7JRX - chains B and C of the 4 polymer chains in the assembly; structure by X-ray diffraction, 1.77 A resolution.

# Chain B
Name: Chymotrypsin A chain B
Organism: Bos taurus
Notes: EC 3.4.21.1
UniProt: P00766 (CTRA_BOVIN); residue numbers follow UniProt; this construct covers 16-146
Chain sequence (131 residues; each row starts with the number of its first residue):
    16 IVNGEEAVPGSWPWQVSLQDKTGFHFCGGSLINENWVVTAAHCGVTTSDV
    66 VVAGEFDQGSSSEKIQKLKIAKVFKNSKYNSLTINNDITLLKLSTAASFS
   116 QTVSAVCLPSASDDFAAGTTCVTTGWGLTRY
Curated features (UniProtKB/Swiss-Prot):
  - active site (Charge relay system): His57, Asp102
Cystine bridges: Cys42-Cys58

# Chain C
Name: Chymotrypsin A chain C
Organism: Bos taurus
Notes: EC 3.4.21.1
UniProt: P00766 (CTRA_BOVIN); residues 149-245 here = UniProt positions 149-245
Chain sequence (97 residues; row label = number of the first residue in the row):
   149 ANTPDRLQQASLPLLSNTNCKKYWGTKIKDAMICAGASGVSSCMGDSGGP
   199 LVCKKNGAWTLVGIVSWGSSTCSTSTPGVYARVTALVNWVQQTLAAN
Curated features (UniProtKB/Swiss-Prot):
  - active site: Ser195 (Charge relay system)
Cystine bridges: Cys168-Cys182, Cys191-Cys220

# How chain B and chain C interact
Cross-chain cystine bridges: Cys136(B)-Cys201(C)
Residue-residue contacts (150):
  Ile16(B) - Gln156(C)
  Ile16(B) - Ala158(C)  hydrophobic
  Ile16(B) - Ser189(C)
  Ile16(B) - Asp194(C)  hydrogen bond (backbone-side chain)
  Val17(B) - Val188(C)
  Val17(B) - Ser189(C)  hydrogen bond (backbone-backbone)
  Val17(B) - Cys220(C)  hydrophobic
  Val17(B) - Thr222(C)
  Asn18(B) - Gly187(C)  hydrogen bond (side chain-backbone)
  Asn18(B) - Val188(C)
  Asn18(B) - Thr222(C)
  Gly19(B) - Gln157(C)
  Glu20(B) - Gln156(C)
  Glu20(B) - Gln157(C)  hydrogen bond
  Glu21(B) - Arg154(C)  salt bridge
  Glu21(B) - Leu155(C)
  Glu21(B) - Gln156(C)
  Ala22(B) - Leu155(C)  hydrogen bond (backbone-backbone)
  Ala22(B) - Gln157(C)
  Trp27(B) - Gln157(C)  hydrogen bond
  Trp27(B) - Val200(C)  hydrophobic
  Trp27(B) - Trp207(C)  hydrophobic
  Trp29(B) - Trp207(C)  hydrophobic
  Gln30(B) - Leu155(C)
  Gln30(B) - Pro198(C)
  His40(B) - Gly193(C)  hydrogen bond (side chain-backbone)
  Cys42(B) - Ser195(C)
  Gly43(B) - Ser195(C)  hydrogen bond (backbone-backbone)
  Gly43(B) - Gly196(C)
  Gly43(B) - Gly197(C)
  Gly44(B) - Gly196(C)
  Gly44(B) - Gly197(C)
  Ser45(B) - Pro198(C)
  Ser45(B) - Leu209(C)
  Ile47(B) - Leu242(C)  hydrophobic
  Asn48(B) - Leu242(C)
  Trp51(B) - Leu242(C)  hydrophobic
  Trp51(B) - Asn245(C)
  Val53(B) - Gly196(C)
  Val53(B) - Ile212(C)  hydrophobic
  Thr54(B) - Gly196(C)
  Thr54(B) - Ile212(C)
  Ala55(B) - Gly196(C)
  Ala55(B) - Ile212(C)
  His57(B) - Ser195(C)  hydrogen bond
  His57(B) - Ser214(C)
  Cys58(B) - Ser195(C)
  Phe71(B) - Asp153(C)
  Phe71(B) - Arg154(C)
  Phe71(B) - Leu155(C)  hydrogen bond (backbone-backbone)
  Asp72(B) - Asp153(C)
  Asp72(B) - Arg154(C)  salt bridge
  Gln73(B) - Asp153(C)  hydrogen bond (backbone-backbone)
  Phe89(B) - Trp237(C)
  Phe89(B) - Thr241(C)
  Phe89(B) - Asn245(C)
  Asn91(B) - Trp237(C)
  Thr98(B) - Met180(C)
  Ile99(B) - Met180(C)
  Ile99(B) - Ser214(C)
  Ile99(B) - Trp215(C)
  Asn100(B) - Lys177(C)
  Asn100(B) - Ala179(C)
  Asn100(B) - Met180(C)
  Asn101(B) - Ala179(C)
  Asn101(B) - Leu234(C)
  Asp102(B) - Ser214(C)  hydrogen bond
  Asp102(B) - Ala229(C)
  Ile103(B) - Ile212(C)  hydrophobic
  Ile103(B) - Leu234(C)  hydrophobic
  Ile103(B) - Trp237(C)  hydrophobic
  Ile103(B) - Val238(C)  hydrophobic
  Leu105(B) - Trp237(C)  hydrophobic
  Leu105(B) - Val238(C)
  Leu105(B) - Thr241(C)
  Lys107(B) - Asn245(C)  hydrogen bond (side chain-backbone)
  Val121(B) - Val200(C)  hydrophobic
  Val121(B) - Trp207(C)
  Val121(B) - Leu209(C)
  Cys122(B) - Ala206(C)  hydrophobic
  Cys122(B) - Trp207(C)  hydrogen bond (backbone-backbone)
  Cys122(B) - Thr208(C)
  Cys122(B) - Leu209(C)  hydrogen bond (backbone-backbone)
  Leu123(B) - Thr208(C)
  Leu123(B) - Val238(C)  hydrophobic
  Leu123(B) - Gln239(C)
  Pro124(B) - Thr208(C)
  Pro124(B) - Leu209(C)
  Pro124(B) - Val231(C)
  Pro124(B) - Val235(C)
  Ser125(B) - Thr232(C)
  Ala126(B) - Thr232(C)
  Ala126(B) - Val235(C)
  Ala126(B) - Asn236(C)
  Asp128(B) - Lys203(C)  salt bridge
  Asp128(B) - Thr232(C)
  Phe130(B) - Leu162(C)
  Phe130(B) - Val210(C)  hydrophobic
  Ala131(B) - Leu162(C)
  Ala132(B) - Leu162(C)
  Ala132(B) - Ser164(C)
  Gly133(B) - Leu162(C)  hydrogen bond (backbone-backbone)
  Thr134(B) - Leu160(C)
  Thr134(B) - Pro161(C)
  Thr134(B) - Leu162(C)  hydrogen bond (backbone-backbone)
  Thr135(B) - Ser159(C)
  Thr135(B) - Leu160(C)
  Cys136(B) - Ser159(C)
  Cys136(B) - Leu160(C)  hydrogen bond (backbone-backbone)
  Cys136(B) - Leu162(C)  hydrophobic
  Cys136(B) - Val200(C)
  Cys136(B) - Cys201(C)  disulfide
  Val137(B) - Ala158(C)
  Val137(B) - Ser159(C)
  Val137(B) - Leu199(C)
  Val137(B) - Val200(C)  hydrogen bond (backbone-backbone)
  Val137(B) - Trp207(C)  hydrophobic
  Thr138(B) - Gln157(C)
  Thr138(B) - Ala158(C)  hydrogen bond (backbone-backbone)
  Thr138(B) - Leu160(C)
  Thr138(B) - Ser190(C)
  Thr138(B) - Pro198(C)  hydrogen bond (side chain-backbone)
  Thr138(B) - Val213(C)
  Thr139(B) - Gln156(C)
  Thr139(B) - Gln157(C)
  Thr139(B) - Pro198(C)
  Gly140(B) - Leu155(C)
  Gly140(B) - Gln156(C)  hydrogen bond (backbone-backbone)
  Gly140(B) - Asp194(C)
  Trp141(B) - Pro152(C)
  Trp141(B) - Asp153(C)  hydrogen bond (side chain-backbone)
  Trp141(B) - Arg154(C)
  Trp141(B) - Leu155(C)
  Trp141(B) - Asp194(C)  hydrogen bond (backbone-side chain)
  Gly142(B) - Pro152(C)
  Gly142(B) - Met192(C)
  Gly142(B) - Gly193(C)
  Gly142(B) - Asp194(C)  hydrogen bond (backbone-side chain)
  Leu143(B) - Ala149(C)  hydrophobic
  Leu143(B) - Asn150(C)
  Leu143(B) - Thr151(C)
  Leu143(B) - Cys191(C)
  Leu143(B) - Met192(C)  hydrogen bond (backbone-backbone)
  Thr144(B) - Asn150(C)  hydrogen bond (backbone-backbone)
  Thr144(B) - Pro152(C)
  Arg145(B) - Ala149(C)
  Arg145(B) - Asn150(C)  hydrogen bond (backbone-backbone)
  Tyr146(B) - Ala149(C)
  Tyr146(B) - Ser218(C)  hydrogen bond (side chain-backbone)
  Tyr146(B) - Thr219(C)
Also at the interface, not in a pair above, chain B (64 interface residues in all): Val23, Gly74, Lys90, Thr104
Also at the interface, not in a pair above, chain C (61 interface residues in all): Leu163, Tyr228

# In short
Chain B and chain C form an interface of 64 and 61 residues respectively; the contacts include 1 disulfide
bond, 29 hydrogen bonds and 3 salt bridges. Polar pairs include Glu21(B)-Arg154(C), Asp72(B)-Arg154(C) and
Asp128(B)-Lys203(C).
Here chain B is Chymotrypsin A chain B and chain C is Chymotrypsin A chain C, both from Bos taurus. Entry 7JRX
(Crystal structure of the R64F mutant of Bauhinia Bauhinioides complexed with Bovine Chymotrypsin) was
determined by X-ray diffraction, deposited together with 7JOD, 7JOE, 7JOS, 7JOW, 7JQK, 7JQN and 4 further
entries.
